7Z15 - chains I and K of the 12 polymer chains in the assembly; structure by electron microscopy, 1.93 A resolution.

# Chain I
Molecule: Putative phosphonates utilization ATP-binding protein PhnK
From: Escherichia coli
UniProtKB: P16678 (PHNK_ECOLI); numbering as in UniProt (aligned over 1-252)
Chain sequence (291 residues; row label = number of the first residue in the row):
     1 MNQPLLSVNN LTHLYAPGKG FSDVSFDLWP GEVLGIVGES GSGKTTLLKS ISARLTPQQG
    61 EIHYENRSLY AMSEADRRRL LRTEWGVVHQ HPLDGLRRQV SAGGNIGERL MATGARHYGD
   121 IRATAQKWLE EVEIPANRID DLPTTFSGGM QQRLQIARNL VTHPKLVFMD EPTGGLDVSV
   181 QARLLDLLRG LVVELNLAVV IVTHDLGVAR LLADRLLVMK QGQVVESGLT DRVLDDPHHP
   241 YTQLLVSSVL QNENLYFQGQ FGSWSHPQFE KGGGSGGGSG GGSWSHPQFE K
Unresolved in the structure: 1-2, 256-291
Sequence notes: expression tag (253-291)
UniProt features mapped onto this chain:
  - binding site (ATP): Gly38 to Thr45
Metal / ion sites: Mg2+: Thr45, Gln90 (together with ADP, phosphate ion)
Residues lining bound ligands:
  - ADP (adenosine-5'-diphosphate), molecule 1: Tyr15, Lys19, Gly20, Glu39, Ser40, Gly41, Ser42, Gly43, Lys44, Thr45, Thr46, Gln90
  - ADP, molecule 2: Arg138, Thr145, Phe146, Ser147, Met150
Reported in the primary citation:
  - mutagenesis - E171Q: abolished growth in response to phosphonate
  - catalytic residues: Glu171
  - catalytic residues: Tyr15, Gln90, Asp170, His204 (proposed by the authors, not directly observed)
  - mutagenesis - R78A/R82A: abolished growth

# Chain K
Molecule: Alpha-D-ribose 1-methylphosphonate 5-triphosphate synthase subunit PhnL
From: Escherichia coli
Notes: EC 2.7.8.37
UniProtKB: P16679 (PHNL_ECOLI); numbering as in UniProt (aligned over 1-226)
Chain sequence (226 residues; each row starts with the number of its first residue):
     1 MINVQNVSKT FILHQQNGVR LPVLNRASLT VNAGECVVLH GHSGSGKSTL LRSLYANYLP
    61 DEGQIQIKHG DEWVDLVTAP ARKVVEIRKT TVGWVSQFLR VIPRISALEV VMQPLLDTGV
   121 PREACAAKAA RLLTRLNVPE RLWHLAPSTF SGGEQQRVNI ARGFIVDYPI LLLDEPTASL
   181 DAKNSAAVVE LIREAKTRGA AIVGIFHDEA VRNDVADRLH PMGASS
Unresolved in the structure: 225-226
Residues lining bound ligands: ATP (adenosine-5'-triphosphate): Phe11, Leu13, Leu21, Val23, His42, Ser43, Gly44, Ser45, Gly46, Lys47, Ser48, Thr49, Tyr58, Asp174, Glu175, Ile205
Reported in the primary citation:
  - mutagenesis - E175Q: abolished growth in response to phosphonate
  - catalytic residues: Glu175

# Chain I / chain K interface
Residue-residue contacts (43; chain I residue first):
  Trp29(I) - Arg82(K)
  Glu32(I) - Arg82(K)
  Glu133(I) - Arg104(K)  salt bridge
  Ser179(I) - Arg104(K)  hydrogen bond
  Ala182(I) - Ile102(K)
  Ala182(I) - Pro103(K)
  Ala182(I) - Arg104(K)
  Arg183(I) - Arg104(K)
  Leu185(I) - Ile102(K)
  Asp186(I) - Ile102(K)
  Asp186(I) - Ile105(K)
  Val193(I) - Asp117(K)
  Arg210(I) - Arg100(K)
  Leu211(I) - Arg100(K)
  Leu211(I) - Val101(K)
  Arg215(I) - Ala81(K)
  Leu229(I) - Ala81(K)
  Leu229(I) - Val84(K)  hydrophobic
  Leu229(I) - Val85(K)  hydrophobic
  Leu229(I) - Arg88(K)
  Asp231(I) - Asn57(K)
  Asp231(I) - Arg88(K)  salt bridge
  Arg232(I) - Ala56(K)
  Arg232(I) - Asn57(K)
  Arg232(I) - Leu59(K)
  Asp235(I) - Arg52(K)  salt bridge
  Asp235(I) - Asn57(K)
  Asp235(I) - Tyr58(K)
  Asp236(I) - Lys9(K)  salt bridge
  Asp236(I) - Phe11(K)
  Asp236(I) - Asn57(K)
  Asp236(I) - Tyr58(K)
  Asp236(I) - Leu59(K)  hydrogen bond (side chain-backbone)
  His238(I) - His14(K)  hydrogen bond (backbone-side chain)
  His238(I) - Leu59(K)
  Pro240(I) - His14(K)
  Pro240(I) - Gln15(K)
  Gln243(I) - Ile12(K)  hydrogen bond (side chain-backbone)
  Gln243(I) - Leu13(K)
  Gln243(I) - His14(K)  hydrogen bond (side chain-backbone)
  Gln243(I) - Gln15(K)
  Leu244(I) - Gln15(K)
  Ser247(I) - Gln15(K)
Interface residues without a listed pair, chain I (28 interface residues in all): Pro30, Val180, Arg189, Asp214, Gly228, His239
Interface residues without a listed pair, chain K (24 interface residues in all): Gln113
From the paper, about this interface:
  - specific contacts: Trp29(I)-Arg82(K) (pi stacking)

# Overview
28 residues of chain I and 24 residues of chain K are in contact, with 5 hydrogen bonds and 4 salt bridges.
Polar pairs include Glu133(I)-Arg104(K), Asp231(I)-Arg88(K) and Asp235(I)-Arg52(K). The authors report pi
stacking between Trp29(I) and Arg82(K). The paper reports catalytic residues Glu171(I), Tyr15(I) and Glu175(K)
among others; E171Q of chain I abolishes growth in response to phosphonate; 3 substitutions were tested in
all.
Here chain I is Putative phosphonates utilization ATP-binding protein PhnK and chain K is Alpha-D-ribose
1-methylphosphonate 5-triphosphate synthase subunit PhnL, both from Escherichia coli. Entry 7Z15 (E. coli C-P
lyase bound to a PhnK/PhnL dual ABC dimer and ADP + Pi) was determined by electron microscopy, deposited
together with 7Z16, 7Z17, 7Z18 and 7Z19.
